PDB entry 9B60 | electron microscopy, 2.57 A resolution | chains D and G of the 8 polymer chains in the assembly

== Chain D ==
Protein: Isoform Flip of Glutamate receptor 2
Source organism: Rattus norvegicus
Reference sequence: P19491 (GRIA2_RAT), isoform P19491-2; the construct has insertions or renumbered stretches relative to UniProt, so the offset changes along the chain: -20 to 847 = UniProt 1-868; 855-868 = UniProt 870-883
Chain sequence (889 residues; numbered -20 to 868; the number before each row is that of its first residue; numbers below 1 keep their minus sign (Met-20 is residue -20)):
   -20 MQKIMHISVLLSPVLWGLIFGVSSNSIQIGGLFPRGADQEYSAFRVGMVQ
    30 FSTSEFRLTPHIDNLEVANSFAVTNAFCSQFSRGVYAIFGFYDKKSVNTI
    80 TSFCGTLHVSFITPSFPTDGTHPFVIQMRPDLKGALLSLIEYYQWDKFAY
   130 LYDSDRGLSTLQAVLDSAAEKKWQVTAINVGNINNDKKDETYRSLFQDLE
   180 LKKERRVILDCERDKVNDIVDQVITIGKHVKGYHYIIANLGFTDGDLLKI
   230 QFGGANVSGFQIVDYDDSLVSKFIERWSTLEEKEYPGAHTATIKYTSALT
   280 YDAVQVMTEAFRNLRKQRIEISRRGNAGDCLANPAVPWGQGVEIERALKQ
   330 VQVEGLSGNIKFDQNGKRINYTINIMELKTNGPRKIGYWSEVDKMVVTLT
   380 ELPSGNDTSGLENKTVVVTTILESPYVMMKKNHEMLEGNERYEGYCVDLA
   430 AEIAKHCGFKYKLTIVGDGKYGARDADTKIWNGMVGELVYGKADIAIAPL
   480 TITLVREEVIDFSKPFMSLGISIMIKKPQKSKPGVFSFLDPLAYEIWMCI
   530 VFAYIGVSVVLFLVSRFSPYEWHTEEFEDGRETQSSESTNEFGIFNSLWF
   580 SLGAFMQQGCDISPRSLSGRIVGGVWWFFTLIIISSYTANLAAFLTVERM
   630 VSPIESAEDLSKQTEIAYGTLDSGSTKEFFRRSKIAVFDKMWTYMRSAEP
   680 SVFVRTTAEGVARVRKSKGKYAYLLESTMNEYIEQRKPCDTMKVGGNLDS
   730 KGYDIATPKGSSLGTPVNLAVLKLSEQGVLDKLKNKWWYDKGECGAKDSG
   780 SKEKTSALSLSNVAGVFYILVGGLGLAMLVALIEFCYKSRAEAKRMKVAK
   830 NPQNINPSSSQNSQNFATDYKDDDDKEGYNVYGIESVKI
Not modelled in the structure: -20 to 507, 552-566, 630-783, 826-868
Sequence notes: conflict Asp733 (Gly754 in P19491); insertion (848, 850-854)

== Chain G ==
Protein: Voltage-dependent calcium channel gamma-2 subunit
Source organism: Mus musculus
Reference sequence: O88602 (CCG2_MOUSE); numbering as in UniProt (aligned over 1-323)
Chain sequence (323 residues; each row starts with the number of its first residue):
     1 MGLFDRGVQMLLTTVGAFAAFSLMTIAVGTDYWLYSRGVCKTKSVSENET
    51 SKKNEEVMTHSGLWRTCCLEGNFKGLCKQIDHFPEDADYEADTAEYFLRA
   101 VRASSIFPILSVILLFMGGLCIAASEFYKTRHNIILSAGIFFVSAGLSNI
   151 IGIIVYISANAGDPSKSDSKKNSYSYGWSFYFGALSFIIAEMVGVLAVHM
   201 FIDRHKQLRATARATDYLQASAITRIPSYRYRYQRRSRSSSRSTEPSHSR
   251 DASPVGVKGFNTLPSTEISMYTLSRDPLKAATTPTATYNSDRDNSFLQVH
   301 NCIQKDSKDSLHANTANRRTTPV
Not modelled in the structure: 1-2, 42-54, 163-172, 215-323
Disulfide bonds: Cys40-Cys68, Cys67-Cys77

== Chain D / chain G interface ==
Residue-residue contacts (20):
  Lys511(D) with Glu95(G); Ser158(G); Ala161(G); Gly162(G)
  Leu789(D) with Ile157(G), hydrophobic
  Ser790(D) with Ser158(G); Ala161(G), hydrogen bond (side chain-backbone)
  Ala793(D) with Ser158(G)
  Phe796(D) with Ile154(G), hydrophobic
  Tyr797(D) with Ile154(G), hydrophobic; Val155(G)
  Val800(D) with Ile150(G), hydrophobic; Ile151(G), hydrophobic
  Leu803(D) with Leu147(G), hydrophobic
  Met807(D) with Ile140(G), hydrophobic; Val143(G), hydrophobic; Ser144(G)
  Leu811(D) with Ile140(G), hydrophobic
  Phe814(D) with Asn133(G); Leu136(G), hydrophobic
Other interface residues (no listed pair), chain D (12 interface residues in all): Gly804
Other interface residues (no listed pair), chain G (16 interface residues in all): Leu98

== Overview ==
12 residues of chain D face 16 of chain G across their interface; the contacts include 1 hydrogen bond. The
hydrogen-bonded pair is Ser790(D)-Ala161(G).
Here chain D is Isoform Flip of Glutamate receptor 2 (Rattus norvegicus) and chain G is Voltage-dependent
calcium channel gamma-2 subunit (Mus musculus). Entry 9B60 (GluA2 flip Q in complex with TARPgamma2 at pH8,
consensus structure of TMD-TARPgamma2) was determined by electron microscopy together with 9B5Z, 9B61, 9B63,
9B64, 9B67 and 9B6A from the same study.
